PDB entry 1F9T | X-ray diffraction, 1.50 A resolution | chain A

[Chain A]
Name: Kinesin-like protein KAR3
From: Saccharomyces cerevisiae
Notes: fragment: motor domain
UniProt: P17119 (KAR3_YEAST); residue numbers follow UniProt; this construct covers 372-729
Amino-acid sequence (358 residues; numbered 372 to 729; the number before each row is that of its first residue):
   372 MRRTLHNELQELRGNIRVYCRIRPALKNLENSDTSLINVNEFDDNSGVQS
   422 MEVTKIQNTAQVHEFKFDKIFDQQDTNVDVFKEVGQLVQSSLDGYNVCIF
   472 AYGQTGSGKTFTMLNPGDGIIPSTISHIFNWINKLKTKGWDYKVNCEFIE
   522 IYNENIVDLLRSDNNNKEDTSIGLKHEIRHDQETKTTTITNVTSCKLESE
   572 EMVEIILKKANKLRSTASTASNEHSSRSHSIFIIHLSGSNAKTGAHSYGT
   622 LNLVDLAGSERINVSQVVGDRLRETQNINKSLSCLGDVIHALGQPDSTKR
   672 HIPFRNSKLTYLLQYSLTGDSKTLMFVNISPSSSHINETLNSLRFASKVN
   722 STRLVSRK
Unresolved in the structure: 372-384, 532-545, 613, 633-643, 666-671, 721-729
Sequence notes: engineered mutation M372 (Val in P17119)
Curated features (UniProtKB/Swiss-Prot):
  - binding site (ATP): N386, R388, R392, E454, G477, S478, G479, K480, T481, F482, E554, K579, T694
Metal / ion sites: Mg2+: T481 (together with ADP)
Small-molecule neighbours: ADP (adenosine-5'-diphosphate): R392, R394, P395, L397, N448, Q475, T476, G477, S478, G479, K480, T481, F482, T587
From the paper describing this entry:
  - mutagenesis - R632A (4-fold): decreased catalytic activity on microtubules
  - contacts within the chain: R585-D626 (water-mediated contact), R598-E631 (salt bridge), R632-N650
  - Mg2+ coordination: T481
  - Mg2+ coordination through a water molecule: R585, D626
  - mutagenesis - N650K: abolished catalytic activity on microtubule (citing earlier work)
  - mutagenesis - N650K: increased binding to microtubules (citing earlier work)
  - mutagenesis - R598A, E631A: abolished catalytic activity on microtubule
  - mutagenesis - R598A (Kd = 1.82 +/- 0.66 uM): decreased binding to microtubules

[Summary]
Chain A binds ADP. From UniProt: 13 ATP-binding residues. The paper reports that N650K, R598A and E631A
abolish catalytic activity on microtubule; water-mediated Mg2+ coordination by R585 and D626.
Chain A is Kinesin-like protein KAR3 (Saccharomyces cerevisiae); the structure, Crystal structures of kinesin
mutants reveal a signalling pathway for activation of the motor atpase, was determined by X-ray diffraction,
deposited together with 1F9U, 1F9V and 1F9W.
